Entry 1QR3 (X-ray diffraction, 1.60 A resolution); this record covers chains E and I.

# Chain E
Molecule: Chymotrypsin-like elastase family member 1
Source organism: Sus scrofa
Notes: EC 3.4.21.36
Reference sequence: P00772 (CELA1_PIG); the construct lacks a stretch of the UniProt sequence and is renumbered around it, so the offset changes along the chain: 16-36 = UniProt 27-47; 37-65 = UniProt 51-79; 66-99 = UniProt 81-114; 100-145 = UniProt 117-162; 5 more segments
Amino-acid sequence (240 residues; row label = number of the first residue in the row; note: 1 number in that range is skipped by the numbering (no residue carries it; nothing is unmodelled there); a row labelled like 36A-36C holds insertion residues (36A, then the next letters in order)):
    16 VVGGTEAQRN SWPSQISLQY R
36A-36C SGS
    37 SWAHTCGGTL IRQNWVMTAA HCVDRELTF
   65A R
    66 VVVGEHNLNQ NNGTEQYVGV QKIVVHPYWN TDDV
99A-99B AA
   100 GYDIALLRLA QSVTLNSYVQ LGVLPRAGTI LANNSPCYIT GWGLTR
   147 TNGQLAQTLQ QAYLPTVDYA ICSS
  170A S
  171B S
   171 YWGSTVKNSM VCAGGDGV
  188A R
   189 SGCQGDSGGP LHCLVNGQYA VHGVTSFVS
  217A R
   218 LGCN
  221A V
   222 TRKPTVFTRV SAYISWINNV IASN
Construct notes: variant Asn77 (Asp92 in P00772)
Disulfides: Cys42-Cys58, Cys136-Cys201, Cys168-Cys182, Cys191-Cys220
Metal / ion sites: Ca2+: Glu70, Leu73

# Chain I
Molecule: FR901277 Inhibitor
Source organism: Streptomyces resistomycificus
Amino-acid sequence (8 residues; each row starts with the number of its first residue):
     1 XRTXXFXV
Modified positions: ALQ (2-methyl-propionic acid) at position 1, DBU ((2Z)-2-aminobut-2-enoic acid) at position 4, GLJ (5,5-dihydroxy-L-norvaline) at position 5, TYJ (2,5-dihydroxy-N-methyl-L-tyrosine) at position 7; Arg2 (citrulline; CIR)
Covalent attachments: covalent link Arg2-TYJ_7; covalent link Thr3-Val8

# Chain E / chain I interface
Contacting residue pairs - 29 pairs, chain E then chain I:
  Thr41(E) - GLJ_5(I)
  Thr41(E) - Phe6(I)
  His57(E) - Thr3(I)
  His57(E) - DBU_4(I)
  His57(E) - GLJ_5(I)
  His57(E) - Val8(I)
  Thr96(E) - Val8(I)
  Val99(E) - Thr3(I)
  Cys191(E) - DBU_4(I)
  Gln192(E) - Arg2(I)
  Gln192(E) - DBU_4(I)
  Gln192(E) - GLJ_5(I)
  Gln192(E) - Phe6(I)
  Gln192(E) - TYJ_7(I)
  Gly193(E) - DBU_4(I)  hydrogen bond (backbone-backbone)
  Gly193(E) - Phe6(I)
  Ser195(E) - DBU_4(I)
  Ser195(E) - GLJ_5(I)  hydrogen bond (side chain-backbone)
  Ser214(E) - Thr3(I)
  Ser214(E) - DBU_4(I)  hydrogen bond (backbone-backbone)
  Phe215(E) - ALQ_1(I)
  Phe215(E) - Arg2(I)
  Phe215(E) - DBU_4(I)
  Val216(E) - ALQ_1(I)
  Val216(E) - Arg2(I)  hydrogen bond (backbone-backbone)
  Val216(E) - DBU_4(I)
  Ser217(E) - Arg2(I)
  Arg217A(E) - ALQ_1(I)
  Arg217A(E) - Arg2(I)
Also at the interface, not in a pair above, chain E (21 interface residues in all): Cys42, Asp60, Asp102, Leu151, Trp172, Thr175, Asp194, Thr213

# Summary
Chain E and chain I form an interface of 21 and 8 residues respectively, with 4 hydrogen bonds. Polar contacts
include Ser195(E)-GLJ_5(I), Gly193(E)-DBU_4(I) and Ser214(E)-DBU_4(I). The Ca2+ site is built by Glu70(E) and
Leu73(E).
Chain E is Chymotrypsin-like elastase family member 1 (Sus scrofa) and chain I is FR901277 Inhibitor
(Streptomyces resistomycificus); the structure, Structure of porcine pancreatic elastase in complex with
FR901277, a novel macrocyclic inhibitor of elastases at ..., was determined by X-ray diffraction.
